Entry 8OVF (electron microscopy, 7.23 A resolution (low resolution: residue-level contacts below are approximate; hydrogen-bond / salt-bridge calls are withheld)); this record covers chains D and F of the 6 polymer chains in the assembly.

# Chain D (and F)
Protein: Lon protease homolog, mitochondrial
Organism: Homo sapiens
Notes: EC 3.4.21.53; chain F of this document is another copy of the same molecule, construct and numbering; everything in this record applies to it too
Reference sequence: P36776 (LONM_HUMAN); residue numbers follow UniProt; this construct covers 115-959
Amino-acid sequence (869 residues; row label = number of the first residue in the row):
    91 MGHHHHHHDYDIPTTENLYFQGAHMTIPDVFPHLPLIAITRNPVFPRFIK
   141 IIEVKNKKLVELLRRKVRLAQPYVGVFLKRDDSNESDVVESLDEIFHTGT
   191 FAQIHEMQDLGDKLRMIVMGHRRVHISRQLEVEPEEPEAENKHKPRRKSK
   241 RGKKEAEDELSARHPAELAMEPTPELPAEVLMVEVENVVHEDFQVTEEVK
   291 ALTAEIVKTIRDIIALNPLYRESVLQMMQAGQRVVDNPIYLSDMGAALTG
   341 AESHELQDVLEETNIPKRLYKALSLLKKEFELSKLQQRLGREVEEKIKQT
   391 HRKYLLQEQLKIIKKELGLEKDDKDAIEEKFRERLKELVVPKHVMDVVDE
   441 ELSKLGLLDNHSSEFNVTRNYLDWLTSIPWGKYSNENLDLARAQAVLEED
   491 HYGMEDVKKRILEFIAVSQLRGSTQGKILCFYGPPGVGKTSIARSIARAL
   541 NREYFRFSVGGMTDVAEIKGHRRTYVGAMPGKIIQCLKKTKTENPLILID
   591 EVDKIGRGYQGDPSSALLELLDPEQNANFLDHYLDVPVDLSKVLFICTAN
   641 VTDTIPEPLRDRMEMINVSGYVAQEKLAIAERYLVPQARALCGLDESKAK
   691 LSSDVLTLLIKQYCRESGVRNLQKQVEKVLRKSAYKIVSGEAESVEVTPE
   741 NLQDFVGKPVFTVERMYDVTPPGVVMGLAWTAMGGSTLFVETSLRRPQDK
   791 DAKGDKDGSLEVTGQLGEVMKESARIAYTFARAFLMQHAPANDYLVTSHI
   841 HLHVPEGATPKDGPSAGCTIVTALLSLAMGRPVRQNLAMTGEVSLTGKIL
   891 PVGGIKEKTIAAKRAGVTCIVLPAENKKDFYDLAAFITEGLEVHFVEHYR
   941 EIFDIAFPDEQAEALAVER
Not modelled in the structure: 91-122, 222-271, 950-959
Differences from the reference sequence: initiating methionine (91); expression tag (92-114); engineered mutation F186 (Tyr in P36776)
Curated features (UniProtKB/Swiss-Prot):
  - active site: S855, K898
  - binding site (ATP): G523 to T530
  - natural variant: E476 (E476A: In CODASS), S631 (S631Y: In CODASS), A670 (A670V: In CODASS), R672 (R672C: In CODASS), P676 (P676S: In CODASS), R679 (R679H: In CODASS), R721 (R721G: In CODASS), A724 (A724V: In CODASS), P749 (P749S: In CODASS), G767 (G767E: In CODASS), I927 (deletion: In CODASS)
  - mutagenesis: K529 (K529R: Abolishes ATPase activity, and presumably ATP-driven protein unfolding, but does not block access to the proteolytic active site or prevent a substrate from binding to it), W770 (W770A: Has low basal, but normal stimulated ATPase activity, and retains peptidase activity; W770P: Has normal basal, but low stimulated ATPase activity, and abolishes peptidase activity), S855 (S855A: Lacks both ATPase and protease activity, but retains DNA binding activity), T880 (T880V: Enhances the basal, but not the stimulated ATPase activity), G893 (G893A: Has low basal, but normal stimulated ATPase activity, and retains peptidase activity; G893P: Has normal basal, but low stimulated ATPase activity, and abolishes peptidase activity), G894 (G894A/S: Enhances the basal, but not the stimulated ATPase activity, and retains peptidase activity; G894P: Enhances the basal, but not the stimulated ATPase activity, and abolishes peptidase activity)
Small-molecule neighbours: ADP (adenosine-5'-diphosphate): D490, H491, Y492, M494, P524, P525, G526, V527, G528, K529, T530, S531, R534, Y661, I669, Y673, V709, Q713
What the authors report for this chain:
  - mutagenesis - Y186F: unchanged catalytic activity on TFAM
  - mutagenesis - Y186F: unchanged stability
  - catalytic residues: S855, K898 (citing earlier work)
  - post-translational modification sites: S173, S181, Y394 (citing earlier work)

# Chain D / chain F interface
Pairs across the interface (15; chain D residue first):
  K290(D) - E342(F)
  E295(D) - Q376(F)
  K298(D) - N307(F)
  G321(D) - R131(F)
  R323(D) - R131(F)
  Y360(D) - L379(F)
  S364(D) - V383(F)
  S364(D) - I387(F)
  K367(D) - E384(F)
  K367(D) - I387(F)
  K368(D) - I387(F)
  K368(D) - Y394(F)
  L372(D) - L395(F)
  L372(D) - E398(F)
  L375(D) - L395(F)
Other interface residues (no listed pair), chain D (18 interface residues in all): E287, L292, Q322, E342, E371, Q376, L379
Other interface residues (no listed pair), chain F (16 interface residues in all): N132, G380, K388, Q399, I402

# Overview
The interface between chain D and chain F involves 18 residues on one side and 16 on the other. Ligands of
chain D: ADP. From the paper: catalytic residues S855(D) and K898(D); Y186F of chain D leaves catalytic
activity on TFAM unchanged.
Both chains are Lon protease homolog, mitochondrial (Homo sapiens). Entry 8OVF (Human Mitochondrial Lon Y186F
Mutant ADP Bound) was determined by electron microscopy together with 8OVG, 8OKA, 8OM7 and 8OJL from the same
study.
